Entry 1GU5 (X-ray diffraction, 2.10 A resolution); this record covers chains A and D of the 4 polymer chains in the assembly.

[Chain A]
Molecule: Caat/enhancer binding protein beta
From: Homo sapiens
Notes: fragment: bzip domain, residues 259-336
UniProt: P17676 (P17676); residues 259-336 here = UniProt positions 259-336
Chain sequence (78 residues; numbered 259 to 336; the number before each row is that of its first residue):
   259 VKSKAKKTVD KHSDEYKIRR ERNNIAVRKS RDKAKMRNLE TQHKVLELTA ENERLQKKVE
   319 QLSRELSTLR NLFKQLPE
Not modelled in the structure: 259-267, 334-336

[Chain D]
Molecule: 16-nt DNA strand
Sequence (16 nucleotides; row label = number of the first residue in the row):
   101 ATGATTGGCC AACACA

[Interface between chain A and chain D]
Contacting residue pairs (13; chain A residue first):
  Arg280(A) with DT102(D), salt bridge to the phosphate; DG103(D), phosphate contact
  Asn281(A) with DA104(D), base contact; DT105(D), hydrogen bond to the base
  Ala284(A) with DA104(D), phosphate contact; DT105(D), base contact
  Val285(A) with DT105(D), base contact; DT106(D), base contact
  Lys287(A) with DA104(D), salt bridge to the phosphate
  Ser288(A) with DT105(D), hydrogen bond to the phosphate; DT106(D), base contact
  Arg289(A) with DT106(D), base contact; DG107(D), hydrogen bond to the base
Interface residues without a listed pair, chain A (8 interface residues in all): Glu273
Interface residues without a listed pair, chain D (7 interface residues in all): DG108

[In short]
The interface between chain A and chain D involves 8 residues on one side and 7 on the other, with 3 hydrogen
bonds and 2 salt bridges. Polar pairs include Asn281(A)-DT105(D), Arg289(A)-DG107(D) and Ser288(A)-DT105(D).
Chain A is Caat/enhancer binding protein beta (Homo sapiens) and chain D is a 16-nt DNA strand; the structure,
Crystal structure of C/EBPBETA BZIP homodimer bound to a DNA fragment from the MIM-1 promoter, was determined
by X-ray diffraction.
